4A93 - chains A and T of the 15 polymer chains in the assembly; structure by X-ray diffraction, 3.40 A resolution.

== Chain A ==
Protein: DNA-directed RNA polymerase II subunit RPB1
Organism: Saccharomyces cerevisiae
Notes: EC 2.7.7.6
UniProt: P04050 (RPB1_YEAST); numbering as in UniProt (aligned over 1-1732)
Sequence (1732 residues; row label = number of the first residue in the row):
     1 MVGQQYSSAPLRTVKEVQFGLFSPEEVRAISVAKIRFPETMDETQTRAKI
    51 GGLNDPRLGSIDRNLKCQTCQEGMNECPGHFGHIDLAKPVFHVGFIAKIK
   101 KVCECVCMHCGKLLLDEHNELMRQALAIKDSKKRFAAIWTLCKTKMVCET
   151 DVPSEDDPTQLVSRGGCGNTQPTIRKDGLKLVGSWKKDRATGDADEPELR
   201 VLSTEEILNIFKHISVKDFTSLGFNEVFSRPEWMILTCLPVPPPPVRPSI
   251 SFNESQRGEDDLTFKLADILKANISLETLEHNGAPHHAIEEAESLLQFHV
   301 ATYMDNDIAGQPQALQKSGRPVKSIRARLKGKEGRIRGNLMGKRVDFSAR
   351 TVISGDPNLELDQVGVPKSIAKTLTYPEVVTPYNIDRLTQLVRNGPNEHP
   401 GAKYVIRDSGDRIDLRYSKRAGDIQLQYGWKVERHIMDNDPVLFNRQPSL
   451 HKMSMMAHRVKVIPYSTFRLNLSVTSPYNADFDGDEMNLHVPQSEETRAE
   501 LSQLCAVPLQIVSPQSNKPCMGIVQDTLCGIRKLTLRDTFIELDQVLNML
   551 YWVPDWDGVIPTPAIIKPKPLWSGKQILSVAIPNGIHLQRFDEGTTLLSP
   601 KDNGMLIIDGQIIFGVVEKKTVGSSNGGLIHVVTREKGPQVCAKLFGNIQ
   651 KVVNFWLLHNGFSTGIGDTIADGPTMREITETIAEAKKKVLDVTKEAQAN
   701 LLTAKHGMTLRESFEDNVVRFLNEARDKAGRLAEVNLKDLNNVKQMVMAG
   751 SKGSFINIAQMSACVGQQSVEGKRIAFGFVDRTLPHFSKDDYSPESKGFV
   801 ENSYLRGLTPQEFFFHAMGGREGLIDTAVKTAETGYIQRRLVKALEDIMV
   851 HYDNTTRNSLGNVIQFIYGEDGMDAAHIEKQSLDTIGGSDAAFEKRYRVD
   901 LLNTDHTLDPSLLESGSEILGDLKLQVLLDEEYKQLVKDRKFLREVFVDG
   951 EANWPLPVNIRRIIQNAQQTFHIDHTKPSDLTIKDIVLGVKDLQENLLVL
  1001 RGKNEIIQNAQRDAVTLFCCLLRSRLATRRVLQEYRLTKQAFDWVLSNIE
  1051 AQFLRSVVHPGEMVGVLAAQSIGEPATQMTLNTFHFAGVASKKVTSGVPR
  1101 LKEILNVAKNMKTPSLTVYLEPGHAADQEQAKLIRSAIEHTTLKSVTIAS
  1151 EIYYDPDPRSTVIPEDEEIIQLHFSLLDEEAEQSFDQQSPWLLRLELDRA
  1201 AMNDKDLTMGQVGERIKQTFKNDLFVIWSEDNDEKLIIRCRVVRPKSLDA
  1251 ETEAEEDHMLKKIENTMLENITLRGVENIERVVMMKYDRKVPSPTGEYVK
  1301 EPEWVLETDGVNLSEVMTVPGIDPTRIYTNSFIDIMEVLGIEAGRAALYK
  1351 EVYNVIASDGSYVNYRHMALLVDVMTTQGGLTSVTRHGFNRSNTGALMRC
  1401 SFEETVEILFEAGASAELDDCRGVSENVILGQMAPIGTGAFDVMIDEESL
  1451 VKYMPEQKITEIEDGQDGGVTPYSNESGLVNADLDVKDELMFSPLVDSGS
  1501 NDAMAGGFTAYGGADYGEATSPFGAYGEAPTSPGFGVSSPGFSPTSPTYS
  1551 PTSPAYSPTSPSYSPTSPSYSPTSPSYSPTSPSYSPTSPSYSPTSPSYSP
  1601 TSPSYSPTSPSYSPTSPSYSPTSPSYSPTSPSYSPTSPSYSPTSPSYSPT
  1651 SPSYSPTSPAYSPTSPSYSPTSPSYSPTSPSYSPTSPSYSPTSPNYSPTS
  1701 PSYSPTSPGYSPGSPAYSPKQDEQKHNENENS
Not modelled in the structure: 1-2, 1081-1091, 1177-1186, 1244-1253, 1456-1732
Metal / ion sites: Zn2+ site 1: Cys-67, Cys-70, Cys-77, His-80; Zn2+ site 2: Cys-107, Cys-110, Cys-148, Cys-167; Mg2+: Asp-481, Asp-483, Asp-485 (shared with 1 residue of chain P)
From the paper describing this entry:
  - mutagenesis - G730D (10-fold): decreased catalytic activity
  - mutagenesis - E1103G: increased growth in response to UV
  - mutagenesis - G730D: decreased growth in response to UV
  - mutagenesis - G730D: abolished catalytic activity on the bypass
  - mutagenesis - E1103G: increased catalytic activity on the bypass
  - mutagenesis - T1095G: increased catalytic activity on lesion bypass
  - mutagenesis - E1103G: increased catalytic activity on 30T-CPD

== Chain T ==
Molecule: 25-nt DNA strand
Sequence (25 nucleotides; row label = number of the first residue in the row):
     5 AGCTCAAGTACTXTTCCUGGTCATT
Not modelled in the structure: 28-29
Modified positions: TT ([(1r,3r,4s,9r,10s,12r,15as,15br,18br,18cs)-10-hydroxy-15a,15b-dimethyl-13,15,16,18-tetraoxohexadecahydro-8H-9,12-epoxy-1,4-methano-2,5,7-trioxa-12a,14,17,18a-tetraazacyclohexadeca[1,2,3,4-def]biphenylen-3-yl]methyl dihydrogen phosphate) at position 17; BRU (5-bromo-2'-deoxyuridine-5'-monophosphate) at position 22

== How chain A and chain T interact ==
Pairs across the interface (20; chain A residue first):
  Ala-194(A) / DA5(T)  phosphate contact
  Asp-195(A) / DA5(T)  hydrogen bond to the phosphate
  Glu-196(A) / DA5(T)  hydrogen bond to the phosphate
  Phe-252(A) / DA27(T)  base contact
  Lys-317(A) / DA27(T)  phosphate contact
  Arg-326(A) / DC15(T)  salt bridge to the phosphate
  Lys-332(A) / TT_17(T)  base contact
  Lys-332(A) / DT18(T)  salt bridge to the phosphate
  Lys-332(A) / DT19(T)  salt bridge to the phosphate
  Arg-337(A) / TT_17(T)  base contact
  Arg-344(A) / DC20(T)  salt bridge to the phosphate
  Arg-350(A) / DC20(T)  sugar contact
  Gln-447(A) / DT19(T)  sugar contact
  Ala-832(A) / TT_17(T)  phosphate contact
  Gly-835(A) / TT_17(T)  base contact
  Tyr-836(A) / DT16(T)  sugar contact
  Tyr-836(A) / TT_17(T)  phosphate contact
  Arg-839(A) / TT_17(T)  base contact
  Arg-1386(A) / DC15(T)  base contact
  Glu-1403(A) / DT16(T)  phosphate contact
Also at the interface, not in a pair above, chain A (20 interface residues in all): Pro-197, Ser-318, Lys-330
Also at the interface, not in a pair above, chain T (9 interface residues in all): DC26

== In short ==
The interface between chain A and chain T involves 20 residues on one side and 9 on the other; the contacts
include 2 hydrogen bonds and 4 salt bridges. Polar contacts include Asp-195(A)/DA5(T), Glu-196(A)/DA5(T) and
Arg-326(A)/DC15(T). The paper reports that G730D of chain A reduces catalytic activity; E1103G of chain A
increases growth in response to UV.
Chain A is DNA-directed RNA polymerase II subunit RPB1 (Saccharomyces cerevisiae) and chain T is a 25-nt DNA
strand; the structure, RNA Polymerase II elongation complex containing a CPD Lesion, was determined by X-ray
diffraction.
